Entry 4IJH (X-ray diffraction, 1.50 A resolution); this record covers chain A.

[Chain A]
Protein: Replication protein A 70 kDa DNA-binding subunit
Source organism: Homo sapiens
Notes: fragment: N-terminal domain
UniProtKB: P27694 (RFA1_HUMAN); residue numbers follow UniProt; this construct covers 1-120
Sequence (123 residues; numbered -2 to 120; the number before each row is that of its first residue; numbers below 1 keep their minus sign (Gly-2 is residue -2)):
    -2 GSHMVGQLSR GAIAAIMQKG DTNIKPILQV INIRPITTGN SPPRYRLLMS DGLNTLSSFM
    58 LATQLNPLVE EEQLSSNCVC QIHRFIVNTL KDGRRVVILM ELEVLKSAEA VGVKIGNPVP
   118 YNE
Construct notes: expression tag (-2 to 0); engineered mutation Arg7 (Glu in P27694)
Residues lining bound ligands:
  - 1EJ (3-chloro-6-[3-(4-fluorophenyl)-5-sulfanyl-4H-1,2,4-triazol-4-yl]-1-benzothiophene-2-carboxylic acid), molecule 1: Arg31, Ile33, Thr34, Arg43, Ser54, Ser55, Phe56, Met57, Leu87, Asp89, Arg91, Arg92, Val93
  - 1EJ, molecule 2: Ile33, Thr35, Ser38, Arg41, Met57, Leu87, Lys88, Val93, Ile95
  - 1EJ, molecule 3: Thr34, Asp89, Arg91
UniProt features mapped onto this chain:
  - modified residue: Met1 (N-acetylmethionine)
  - cross-link (Glycyl lysine isopeptide (Lys-Gly)): Lys22 (interchain with G-Cter in ubiquitin), Lys88 (interchain with G-Cter in ubiquitin)
  - mutagenesis: Arg41 (R41E: Loss of HELB-binding; when associated with E-43), Arg43 (R43E: Loss of HELB-binding; when associated with E-41)
What the authors report for this chain:
  - binding site for 1EJ: Arg31, Thr34, Ser54, Ser55, Phe56, Met57, Leu87, Asp89, Val93

[Overview]
Chain A binds 3 copies of compound 1EJ. UniProt lists 2 mutagenesis sites. The paper reports a binding site
for 1EJ at Arg31, Thr34 and Ser54 among others.
Chain A is Replication protein A 70 kDa DNA-binding subunit (Homo sapiens); the structure, Fragment-based
Discovery of Protein-Protein Interaction Inhibitors of Replication Protein A, was determined by X-ray
diffraction together with 4IJL from the same study.
